Entry 7FNN (X-ray diffraction, 1.65 A resolution); this record covers chains A and B.

== Chain A ==
Molecule: Pre-mRNA-splicing factor 8
Source organism: Saccharomyces cerevisiae S288C
Reference sequence: P33334 (PRP8_YEAST); residues 1836-2090 here = UniProt positions 1836-2090
Sequence (258 residues; row label = number of the first residue in the row):
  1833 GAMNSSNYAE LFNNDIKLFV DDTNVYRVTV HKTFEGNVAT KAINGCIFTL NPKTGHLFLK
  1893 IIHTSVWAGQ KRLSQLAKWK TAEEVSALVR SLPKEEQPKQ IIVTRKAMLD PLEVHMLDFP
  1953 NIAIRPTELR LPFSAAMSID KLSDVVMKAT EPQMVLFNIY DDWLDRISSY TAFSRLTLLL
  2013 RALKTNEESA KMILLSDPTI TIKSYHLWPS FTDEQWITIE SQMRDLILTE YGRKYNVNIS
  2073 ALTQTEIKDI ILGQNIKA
Not modelled in the structure: 2070-2090
Differences from the reference sequence: expression tag (1833-1835)

== Chain B ==
Molecule: A1 cistron-splicing factor AAR2
Source organism: Saccharomyces cerevisiae S288C
Reference sequence: P32357 (AAR2_YEAST); aligned to UniProt positions 1-317 over residues 1-317
Sequence (308 residues; each row starts with the number of its first residue; note: 13 numbers in that range are skipped by the numbering (no residue carries them; nothing is unmodelled there); numbers below 1 keep their minus sign (Gly-3 is residue -3)):
    -3 GAMAMNTVPF TSAPIEVTIG IDQYSFNVKE NQPFHGIKDI PIGHVHVIHF QHADNSSMRY
    57 GYWFDCRMGN FYIQYDPKDG LYKMMEERDG AKFENIVHNF KERQMMVSYP KIDEDDTWYN
   117 LTEFVQMDKI RKIVRKDENQ FSYVDSSMTT VQENEL
   166 SSSSSDPAHS LNYTVINFKS REAIRPGHEM EDFLDKSYYL NTVMLQGIFK NSSNYFGELQ
   226 FAFLNAMFFG NYGSSLQWHA MIELICSSAT VPKHMLDKLD EILYYQIKTL PEQYSDILLN
   286 ERVWNICLYS SFQKNSLHNT EKIMENKYPE LL
Not modelled in the structure: -3 to 0, 166-169
Differences from the reference sequence: expression tag (-3 to 0); conflict Ser166 (Leu153 in P32357), Ser167 (Lys154 in P32357), Ser170 (Asp in P32357)
Small-molecule neighbours: WC6 (1-(3-fluorophenyl)-2-(1H-1,2,4-triazol-1-yl)ethan-1-one): Pro5, Phe6, Thr7, Tyr68, Gln70, Glu83, Lys88, Phe89, Ile92, Phe96
Swiss-Prot annotation at these positions:
  - region: Leu261 to Ile282 (Leucine-zipper)
  - modified residue: Ser253 (Phosphoserine), Thr274 (Phosphothreonine)

== Chain A / chain B interface ==
Contacting residue pairs - 18 pairs, chain A then chain B:
  Gln1907(A) - Met195(B)
  Gln1907(A) - Leu199(B)
  Leu1908(A) - Met195(B)  hydrophobic
  Trp1911(A) - Glu194(B)
  Trp1911(A) - Met195(B)
  Trp1911(A) - Phe198(B)  hydrophobic
  Asp1942(A) - Lys184(B)  salt bridge
  Asp1942(A) - Phe198(B)
  Glu1945(A) - Lys184(B)  salt bridge
  Val1946(A) - Ile189(B)  hydrophobic
  Val1946(A) - Glu194(B)
  Val1946(A) - Phe198(B)  hydrophobic
  His1947(A) - Glu194(B)  salt bridge
  Leu1949(A) - Lys184(B)
  Leu1949(A) - Ser185(B)
  Leu1949(A) - Arg186(B)
  Leu1949(A) - Ile189(B)  hydrophobic
  Asp1950(A) - Arg186(B)  salt bridge

== In short ==
Chain A and chain B form an interface of 9 and 8 residues respectively, with 4 salt bridges. Among the polar
pairs are Asp1942(A)-Lys184(B), Glu1945(A)-Lys184(B) and His1947(A)-Glu194(B). Ligands of chain B: compound
WC6.
Chain A is Pre-mRNA-splicing factor 8 and chain B is A1 cistron-splicing factor AAR2, both from Saccharomyces
cerevisiae S288C; the structure, PanDDA analysis group deposition -- Aar2/RNaseH in complex with fragment
P07D07 from the F2X-Universal Library, was determined by X-ray diffraction together with 5ST0, 5ST1, 5ST2,
5ST3, 5ST4, 5ST5 and 248 further entries from the same study.
